1A5V - chain A; structure by X-ray diffraction, 1.90 A resolution.

Chain A:
Molecule: Integrase
Organism: Rous sarcoma virus (strain Schmidt-Ruppin)
Notes: EC 2.7.7.49; fragment: catalytic core domain
Reference sequence: P03354 (POL_RSVP); residues 52-207 here correspond to UniProt positions 624-779 (UniProt number = residue number + 572)
Amino-acid sequence (158 residues; row label = number of the first residue in the row):
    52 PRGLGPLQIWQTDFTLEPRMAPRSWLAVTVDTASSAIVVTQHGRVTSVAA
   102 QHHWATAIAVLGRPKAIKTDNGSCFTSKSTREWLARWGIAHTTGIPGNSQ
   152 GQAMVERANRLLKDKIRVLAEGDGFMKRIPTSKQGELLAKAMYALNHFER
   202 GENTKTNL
Not modelled in the structure: 52-53, 200-209
Construct notes: variant Ala101 (Val673 in P03354), Lys166 (Arg738 in P03354)
Bound ions: Mn2+: Asp64, Asp121
Small-molecule neighbours: Y3 (4-acetylamino-5-hydroxynaphthalene-2,7-disulfonic acid): Ile60, Gln62, Thr83, Lys119, Gln153, Ala154, Met155
From the paper describing this entry:
  - catalytic residues: Asp64, Asp121, Glu157 (citing earlier work)
  - conformationally variable residues (loop rearrangement, side-chain flip): Lys119, Thr144 to Ile146
  - binding site for Y3: Gln62, Lys119

In short:
Bound to chain A: compound Y3. The Mn2+ site is built by Asp64 and Asp121. From the paper: catalytic residues
Asp64, Asp121 and Glu157; a binding site for Y3 at Gln62 and Lys119.
Chain A is Integrase (Rous sarcoma virus (strain Schmidt-Ruppin)); the structure, Asv integrase core domain
with HIV-1 integrase inhibitor Y3 and Mn cation, was determined by X-ray diffraction (same publication as 1A5W
and 1A5X).
